8T49 - chains A and L of the 18 polymer chains in the assembly; structure by electron microscopy, 3.20 A resolution.

# Chain A
Name: MD65 N332-GT5 SOSIP gp120
From: Human immunodeficiency virus 1
Sequence (481 residues; row label = number of the first residue in the row; note: 13 numbers in that range are skipped by the numbering (no residue carries them; nothing is unmodelled there); a row labelled like 185A-185J holds insertion residues (185A, then the next letters in order)):
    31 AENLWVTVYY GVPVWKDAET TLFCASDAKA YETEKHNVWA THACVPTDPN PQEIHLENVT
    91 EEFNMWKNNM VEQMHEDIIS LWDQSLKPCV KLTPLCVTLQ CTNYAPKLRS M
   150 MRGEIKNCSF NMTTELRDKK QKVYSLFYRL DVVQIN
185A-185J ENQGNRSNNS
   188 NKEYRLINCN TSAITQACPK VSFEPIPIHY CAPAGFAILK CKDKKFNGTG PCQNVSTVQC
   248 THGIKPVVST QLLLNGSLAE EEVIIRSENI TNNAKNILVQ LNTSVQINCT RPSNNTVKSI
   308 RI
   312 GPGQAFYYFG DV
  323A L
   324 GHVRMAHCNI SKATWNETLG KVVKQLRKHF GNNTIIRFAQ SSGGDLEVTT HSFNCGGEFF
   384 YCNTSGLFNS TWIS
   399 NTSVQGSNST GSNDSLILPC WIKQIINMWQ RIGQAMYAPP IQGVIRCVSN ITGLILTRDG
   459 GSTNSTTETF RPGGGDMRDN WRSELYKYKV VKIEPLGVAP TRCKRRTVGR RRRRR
Unresolved in the structure: 31-32, 58-65, 185A-185J, 399-411, 458-462, 505-513
Disulfides: Cys54-Cys74, Cys119-Cys205, Cys126-Cys196, Cys131-Cys157, Cys218-Cys247, Cys228-Cys239, Cys296-Cys331, Cys378-Cys445, Cys385-Cys418
Glycans and other covalent adducts: N-acetylglucosamine (NAG) linked to Asn88, Asn156, Asn160, Asn197, Asn234, Asn241, Asn262, Asn276, Asn289, Asn295, Asn301, Asn339, Asn355, Asn386, Asn392, Asn448; glycan linked to Asn332

# Chain L
Name: RM_N332_03 light chain Fv
From: Macaca mulatta
Sequence (108 residues; numbered 1 to 107 plus 2 insertion-coded residues; 1 number in that range is skipped by the numbering (no residue carries it; nothing is unmodelled there); the number before each row is that of its first residue; a row labelled like 95A-95B holds insertion residues (95A, then the next letters in order)):
     1 SSGLTQEPA
    11 LSVALGHTVS MTCQGDSLET YYVNWFQQRP GQVPVLVVYG NNYRPSGIPE RFSGSWSGNT
    71 GTLTITAAQV EDEADYYCNS WDSSG
95A-95B TH
    96 LLFGGGTRLT VL
Unresolved in the structure: 1-3, 107
Disulfides: Cys23-Cys88

# Interface between chain A and chain L
Residue-residue contacts (11):
  Pro136(A) - Glu29(L)
  Lys137(A) - Leu28(L)  hydrogen bond (side chain-backbone)
  Lys137(A) - Glu29(L)  hydrogen bond (side chain-backbone)
  Lys137(A) - Thr30(L)
  Lys137(A) - Tyr31(L)
  Lys137(A) - Tyr32(L)  hydrogen bond (backbone-side chain)
  Lys137(A) - Trp66(L)
  Arg139(A) - Thr30(L)  hydrogen bond (side chain-backbone)
  Arg139(A) - Tyr31(L)
  Arg151(A) - Thr30(L)
  His325(A) - Tyr53(L)  hydrogen bond
Interface residues without a listed pair, chain L (8 interface residues in all): Gly68

# Summary
5 residues of chain A face 8 of chain L across their interface, with 5 hydrogen bonds. Polar contacts include
Lys137(A)-Leu28(L), Lys137(A)-Glu29(L) and Lys137(A)-Tyr32(L). N-acetylglucosamine is covalently linked to
Asn88(A), Asn156(A), Asn160(A), Asn197(A), Asn234(A) and Asn241(A) and 10 more.
Here chain A is MD65 N332-GT5 SOSIP gp120 (Human immunodeficiency virus 1) and chain L is RM_N332_03 light
chain Fv (Macaca mulatta). Entry 8T49 (MD65 N332-GT5 SOSIP in complex with RM_N332_03 Fab and RM20A3 Fab) was
determined by electron microscopy, deposited together with 8T4B, 8T4D, 8T4K and 8T4L.
